3H8D - chains B and E of the 4 polymer chains in the assembly; structure by X-ray diffraction, 2.20 A resolution.

== Chain B ==
Protein: Myosin-VI
Organism: Mus musculus
Notes: fragment: Myosin VI Cargo Binding Domain, residues 1137-1265
UniProt: Q64331 (MYO6_MOUSE); residue numbers follow UniProt; this construct covers 1137-1265
Sequence (141 residues; each row starts with the number of its first residue):
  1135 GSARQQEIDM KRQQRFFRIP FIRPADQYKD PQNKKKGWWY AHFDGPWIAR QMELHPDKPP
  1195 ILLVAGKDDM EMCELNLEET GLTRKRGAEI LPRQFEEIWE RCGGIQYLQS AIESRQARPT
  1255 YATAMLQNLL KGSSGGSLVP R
Unresolved in the structure: 1135-1145, 1249-1275
Construct notes: expression tag (1135-1136, 1266-1275)
Reported in the primary citation:
  - mutagenesis - L1209K: decreased binding to Dab2
  - mutagenesis - R1152E, L1209K: abolished localization to clathrin-coated vesicles

== Chain E ==
Protein: Disabled homolog 2
Organism: Rattus norvegicus
Notes: fragment: Dab2's Myosin VI binding motif, residues 675-713
UniProt: O88797 (DAB2_RAT); residues 673-711 here correspond to UniProt positions 675-713 (UniProt number = residue number + 2)
Sequence (48 residues; numbered 664 to 711; the number before each row is that of its first residue):
   664 GSSSGGGSSS SGTSSAFSSY FNNKVGIPQE HVDHDDFDAN QLLNKINE
Unresolved in the structure: 664-673
Construct notes: expression tag (664-672)
Swiss-Prot annotation at these positions:
  - region: Leu706 to Glu711 (Sufficient for interaction with SH3KBP1 SH3 domain)
  - modified residue: Ser673 (Phosphoserine)
Reported in the primary citation:
  - post-translational modification sites: Thr676, Ser682, Tyr683 (proposed by the authors, not directly observed)

== Interface between chain B and chain E ==
Residue-residue contacts (23; chain B residue first):
  Arg1152(B) with Asp696(E), salt bridge; Asp698(E); Asp699(E), salt bridge
  Pro1154(B) with Asp698(E)
  Trp1172(B) with Asp698(E), hydrogen bond; Asp701(E); Ala702(E); Leu705(E), hydrophobic
  Tyr1174(B) with Ala702(E)
  Leu1188(B) with Ala702(E), hydrophobic; Leu705(E), hydrophobic; Leu706(E), hydrophobic
  His1189(B) with Leu705(E)
  Gln1228(B) with Asp696(E), hydrogen bond; Asp699(E), hydrogen bond
  Glu1231(B) with Asn703(E), hydrogen bond
  Ile1232(B) with Asn703(E); Leu706(E), hydrophobic
  Arg1235(B) with Asn703(E), hydrogen bond (side chain-backbone); Leu706(E); Asn707(E), hydrogen bond; Asn710(E), hydrogen bond (backbone-side chain)
  Cys1236(B) with Leu706(E), hydrophobic
Also at the interface, not in a pair above, chain B (14 interface residues in all): Lys1170, Pro1190, Pro1194
Also at the interface, not in a pair above, chain E (11 interface residues in all): Ile709
Interface features reported in the paper:
  - interface residues, chain B: Leu1188(B), Ile1232(B)
  - interface residues, chain E: Asp699(E), Leu705(E), Leu706(E)

== Overview ==
14 residues of chain B face 11 of chain E across their interface, with 7 hydrogen bonds and 2 salt bridges.
Polar pairs include Arg1152(B)-Asp696(E), Arg1152(B)-Asp699(E) and Trp1172(B)-Asp698(E). The paper reports
that R1152E and L1209K of chain B abolish localization to clathrin-coated vesicles; interface residues
Leu1188(B), Ile1232(B) and Asp699(E) among others.
Chain B is Myosin-VI (Mus musculus) and chain E is Disabled homolog 2 (Rattus norvegicus); the structure,
Crystal structure of Myosin VI in complex with Dab2 peptide, was determined by X-ray diffraction.
